PDB entry 8U4O | electron microscopy, 3.29 A resolution | chains R and J of the 5 polymer chains in the assembly

[Chain R]
Name: C-X-C chemokine receptor type 4
Source organism: Homo sapiens
UniProt: P61073 (CXCR4_HUMAN); residues 2-352 carry their UniProt numbers (351 of 613 residues fall inside the UniProt entry; the rest is not from it)
Amino-acid sequence (632 residues; each row starts with the number of its first residue; numbers below 1 keep their minus sign (Met-17 is residue -17)):
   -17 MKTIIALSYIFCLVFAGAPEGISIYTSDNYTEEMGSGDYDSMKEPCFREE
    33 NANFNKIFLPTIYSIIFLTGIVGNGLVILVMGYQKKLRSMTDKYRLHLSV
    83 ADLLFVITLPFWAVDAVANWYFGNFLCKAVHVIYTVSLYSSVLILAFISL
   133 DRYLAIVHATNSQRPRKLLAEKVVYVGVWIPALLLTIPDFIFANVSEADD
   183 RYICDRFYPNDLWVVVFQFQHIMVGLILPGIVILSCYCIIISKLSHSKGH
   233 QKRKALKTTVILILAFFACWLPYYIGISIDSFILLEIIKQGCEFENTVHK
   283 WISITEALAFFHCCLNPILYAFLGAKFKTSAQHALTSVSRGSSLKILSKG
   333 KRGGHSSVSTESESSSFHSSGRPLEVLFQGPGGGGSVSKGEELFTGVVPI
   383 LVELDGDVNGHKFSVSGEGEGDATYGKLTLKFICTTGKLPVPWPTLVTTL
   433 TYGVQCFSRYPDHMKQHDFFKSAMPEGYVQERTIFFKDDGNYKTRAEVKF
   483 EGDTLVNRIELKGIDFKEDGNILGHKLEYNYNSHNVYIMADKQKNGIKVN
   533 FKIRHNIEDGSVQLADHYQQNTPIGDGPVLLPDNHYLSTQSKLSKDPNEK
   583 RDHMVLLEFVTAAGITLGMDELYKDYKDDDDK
Disordered / not traced: -17 to 23, 319-614
Sequence notes: initiating methionine (-17); expression tag (-16 to 1); conflict Ser119 (Asn in P61073)
Disulfides: Cys28-Cys274, Cys109-Cys186
What the authors report for this chain:
  - conformationally variable residues (side-chain flip): Trp252, Tyr255, Glu288, Phe292

[Chain J]
Name: Stromal cell-derived factor 1
Source organism: Homo sapiens
UniProt: P48061 (SDF1_HUMAN); residues 1-68 here correspond to UniProt positions 22-89 (UniProt number = residue number + 21)
Amino-acid sequence (68 residues; row label = number of the first residue in the row):
     1 KPVSLSYRCPCRFFESHVARANVKHLKILNTPNCALQIVARLKNNNRQVC
    51 IDPKLKWIQEYLEKALNK
Disordered / not traced: 66-68
Curated features (UniProtKB/Swiss-Prot):
  - region: Arg8 to Arg12 (Receptor and heparin binding), Val18 to Arg20 (Receptor binding), Lys27 to Leu29 (Receptor binding), Val39 to Val49 (Receptor binding)
  - motif: Lys1, Pro2 (Receptor activation motif)
  - binding site (heparin): Arg20 to Asn30, Arg41, Gln48, Lys64
  - site: Lys24 (Important for integrin interaction and activation), His25 (Important for dimer formation), Lys27 (Important for integrin interaction and activation), Lys43 (Important for integrin interaction and activation)
Disulfides: Cys9-Cys34, Cys11-Cys50

[Interface between chain R and chain J]
Pairs across the interface (26; chain R residue first):
  Lys25(R) - Val49(J)
  Glu26(R) - Gln48(J)
  Pro27(R) - Cys11(J)  hydrophobic
  Pro27(R) - Gln48(J)
  Pro27(R) - Val49(J)
  Cys28(R) - Pro10(J)
  Arg30(R) - Arg8(J)
  Arg30(R) - Cys9(J)
  Arg30(R) - Pro10(J)
  Asn37(R) - Leu5(J)
  Leu41(R) - Leu5(J)  hydrophobic
  Trp94(R) - Lys1(J)
  Trp94(R) - Pro2(J)
  Asp97(R) - Lys1(J)  salt bridge
  His113(R) - Lys1(J)
  Tyr116(R) - Lys1(J)
  Cys186(R) - Lys1(J)  hydrogen bond (backbone-side chain)
  Asp187(R) - Lys1(J)
  Asp187(R) - Ser6(J)  hydrogen bond
  Asp187(R) - Tyr7(J)  hydrogen bond (side chain-backbone)
  Asp193(R) - Arg12(J)  salt bridge
  Tyr255(R) - Val3(J)
  Leu266(R) - Arg8(J)
  His281(R) - Ser4(J)  hydrogen bond (side chain-backbone)
  Ser285(R) - Ser4(J)
  Glu288(R) - Ser4(J)  hydrogen bond
Interface residues without a listed pair, chain R (28 interface residues in all): Phe29, Tyr45, Ala98, Ile185, Arg188, Phe189, Asp262, Ile284, Phe292
Interface residues without a listed pair, chain J (16 interface residues in all): Asn33, Cys50
From the paper, about this interface:
  - specific contacts: Leu41(R)-Leu5(J) (hydrophobic contact), Trp94(R)-Leu5(J) (hydrophobic contact), Asp97(R)-Lys1(J) (salt bridge), Ala98(R)-Leu5(J) (hydrophobic contact), Tyr116(R)-Pro2(J), Asp187(R)-Lys1(J), Asp262(R)-Arg8(J), Glu288(R)-Ser4(J) (hydrogen bond), Val3(J)-Tyr255(R)

[In short]
The interface between chain R and chain J involves 28 residues on one side and 16 on the other; the contacts
include 5 hydrogen bonds and 2 salt bridges. Among the polar pairs are Asp97(R)-Lys1(J), Asp193(R)-Arg12(J)
and Cys186(R)-Lys1(J). The authors report hydrophobic contacts between Leu41(R) and Leu5(J), Trp94(R) and
Leu5(J) and Ala98(R) and Leu5(J); a salt bridge between Asp97(R) and Lys1(J); contacts between Tyr116(R) and
Pro2(J), Asp187(R) and Lys1(J) and Asp262(R) and Arg8(J) among others. From the paper: conformational
variability at Trp252(R), Tyr255(R) and Glu288(R) among others.
Here chain R is C-X-C chemokine receptor type 4 and chain J is Stromal cell-derived factor 1, both from Homo
sapiens. Entry 8U4O (Structure of CXCL12-bound CXCR4/Gi complex) was determined by electron microscopy
together with 8U4N, 8U4P, 8U4Q, 8U4R, 8U4S and 8U4T from the same study.
